8CLK - chains A and D of the 4 polymer chains in the assembly; structure by electron microscopy, 3.50 A resolution.

# Chain A
Protein: General transcription factor 3C polypeptide 1
Source organism: Homo sapiens
UniProtKB: Q12789 (TF3C1_HUMAN); residue numbers follow UniProt; this construct covers 1-2109
Sequence (2158 residues; numbered 1 to 2158; the number before each row is that of its first residue):
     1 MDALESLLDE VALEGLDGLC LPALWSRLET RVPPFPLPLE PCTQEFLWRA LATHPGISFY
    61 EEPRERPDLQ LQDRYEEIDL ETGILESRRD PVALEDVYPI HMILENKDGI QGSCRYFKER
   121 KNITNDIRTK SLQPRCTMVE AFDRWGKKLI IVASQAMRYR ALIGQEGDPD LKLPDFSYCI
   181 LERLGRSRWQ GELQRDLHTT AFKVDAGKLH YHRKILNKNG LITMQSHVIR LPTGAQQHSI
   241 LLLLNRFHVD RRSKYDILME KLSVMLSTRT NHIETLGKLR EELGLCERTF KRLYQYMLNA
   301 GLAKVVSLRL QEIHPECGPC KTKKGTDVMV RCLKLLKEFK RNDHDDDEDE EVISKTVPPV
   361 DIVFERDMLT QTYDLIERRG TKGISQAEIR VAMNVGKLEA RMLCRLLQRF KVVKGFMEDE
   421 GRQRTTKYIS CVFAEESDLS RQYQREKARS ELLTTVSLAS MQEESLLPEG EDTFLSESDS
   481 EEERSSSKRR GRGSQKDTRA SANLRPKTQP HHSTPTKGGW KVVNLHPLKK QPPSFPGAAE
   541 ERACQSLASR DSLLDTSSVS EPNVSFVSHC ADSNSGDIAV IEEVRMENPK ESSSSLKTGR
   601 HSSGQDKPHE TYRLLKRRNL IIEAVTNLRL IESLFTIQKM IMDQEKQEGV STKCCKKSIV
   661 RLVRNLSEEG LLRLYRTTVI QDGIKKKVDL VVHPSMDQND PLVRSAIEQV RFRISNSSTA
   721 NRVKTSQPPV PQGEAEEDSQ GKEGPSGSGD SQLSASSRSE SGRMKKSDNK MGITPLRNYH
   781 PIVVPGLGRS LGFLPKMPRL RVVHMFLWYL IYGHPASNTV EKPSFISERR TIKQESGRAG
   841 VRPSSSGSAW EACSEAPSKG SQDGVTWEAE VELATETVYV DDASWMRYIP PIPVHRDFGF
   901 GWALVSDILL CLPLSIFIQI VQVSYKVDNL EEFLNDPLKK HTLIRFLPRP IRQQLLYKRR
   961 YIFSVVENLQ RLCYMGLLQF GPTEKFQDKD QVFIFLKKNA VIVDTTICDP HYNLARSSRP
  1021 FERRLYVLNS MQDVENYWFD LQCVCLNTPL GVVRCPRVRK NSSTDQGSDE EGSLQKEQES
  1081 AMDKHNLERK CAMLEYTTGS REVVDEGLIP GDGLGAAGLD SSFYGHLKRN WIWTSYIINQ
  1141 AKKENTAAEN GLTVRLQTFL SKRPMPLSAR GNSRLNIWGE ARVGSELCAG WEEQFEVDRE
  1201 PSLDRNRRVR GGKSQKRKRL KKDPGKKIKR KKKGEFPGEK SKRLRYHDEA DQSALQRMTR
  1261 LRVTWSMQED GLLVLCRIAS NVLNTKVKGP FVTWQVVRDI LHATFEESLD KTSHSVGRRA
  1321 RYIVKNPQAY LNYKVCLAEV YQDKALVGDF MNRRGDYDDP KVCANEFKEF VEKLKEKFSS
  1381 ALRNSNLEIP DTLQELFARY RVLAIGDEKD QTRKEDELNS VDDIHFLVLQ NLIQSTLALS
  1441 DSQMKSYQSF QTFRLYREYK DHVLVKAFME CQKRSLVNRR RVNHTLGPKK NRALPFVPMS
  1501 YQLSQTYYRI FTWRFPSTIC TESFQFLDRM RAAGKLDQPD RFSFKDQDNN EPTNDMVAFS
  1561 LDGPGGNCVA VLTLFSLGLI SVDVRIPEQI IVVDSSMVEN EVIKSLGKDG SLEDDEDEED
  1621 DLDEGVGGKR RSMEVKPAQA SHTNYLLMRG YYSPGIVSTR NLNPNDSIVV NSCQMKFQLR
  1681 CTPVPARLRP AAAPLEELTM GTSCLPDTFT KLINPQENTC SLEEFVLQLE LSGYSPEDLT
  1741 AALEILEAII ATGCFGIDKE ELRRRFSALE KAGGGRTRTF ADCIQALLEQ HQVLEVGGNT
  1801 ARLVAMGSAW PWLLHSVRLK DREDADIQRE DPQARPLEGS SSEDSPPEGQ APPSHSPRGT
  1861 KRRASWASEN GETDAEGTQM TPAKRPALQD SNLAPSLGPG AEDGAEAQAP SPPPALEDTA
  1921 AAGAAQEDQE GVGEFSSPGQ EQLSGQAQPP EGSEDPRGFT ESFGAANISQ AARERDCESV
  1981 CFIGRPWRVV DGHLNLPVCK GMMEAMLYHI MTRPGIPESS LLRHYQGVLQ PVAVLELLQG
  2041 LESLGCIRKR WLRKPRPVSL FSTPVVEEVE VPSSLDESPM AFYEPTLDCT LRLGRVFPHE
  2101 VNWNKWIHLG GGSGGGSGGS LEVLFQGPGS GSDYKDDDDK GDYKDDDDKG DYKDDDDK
Unresolved in the structure: 1-1261, 1484-1494, 1599-1668, 1820-1975, 2110-2158
Sequence notes: expression tag (2110-2158)
Curated features (UniProtKB/Swiss-Prot):
  - modified residue (Phosphoserine): Ser-667, Ser-739, Ser-1062, Ser-1068, Ser-1253, Ser-1611, Ser-1632, Ser-1653, Ser-1856, Ser-1865, Ser-1868, Ser-1896, Ser-1911, Ser-1969
  - cross-link (Glycyl lysine isopeptide (Lys-Gly)): Lys-529 (interchain with G-Cter in SUMO2), Lys-770 (interchain with G-Cter in SUMO2), Lys-833 (interchain with G-Cter in SUMO2), Lys-1142 (interchain with G-Cter in SUMO2)

# Chain D
Protein: General transcription factor 3C polypeptide 3
Source organism: Homo sapiens
UniProtKB: Q9Y5Q9 (TF3C3_HUMAN); numbering as in UniProt (aligned over 1-886)
Sequence (886 residues; row label = number of the first residue in the row):
     1 MSGFSPELID YLEGKISFEE FERRREERKT REKKSLQEKG KLSAEENPDD SEVPSSSGIN
    61 STKSQDKDVN EGETSDGVRK SVHKVFASML GENEDDEEEE EEEEEEEEEE ETPEQPTAGD
   121 VFVLEMVLNR ETKKMMKEKR PRSKLPRALR GLMGEANIRF ARGEREEAIL MCMEIIRQAP
   181 LAYEPFSTLA MIYEDQGDME KSLQFELIAA HLNPSDTEEW VRLAEMSLEQ DNIKQAIFCY
   241 TKALKYEPTN VRYLWERSSL YEQMGDHKMA MDGYRRILNL LSPSDGERFM QLARDMAKSY
   301 YEANDVTSAI NIIDEAFSKH QGLVSMEDVN IAAELYISNK QYDKALEIIT DFSGIVLEKK
   361 TSEEGTSEEN KAPENVTCTI PDGVPIDITV KLMVCLVHLN ILEPLNPLLT TLVEQNPEDM
   421 GDLYLDVAEA FLDVGEYNSA LPLLSALVCS ERYNLAVVWL RHAECLKALG YMERAAESYG
   481 KVVDLAPLHL DARISLSTLQ QQLGQPEKAL EALEPMYDPD TLAQDANAAQ QELKLLLHRS
   541 TLLFSQGKMY GYVDTLLTML AMLLKVAMNR AQVCLISSSK SGERHLYLIK VSRDKISDSN
   601 DQESANCDAK AIFAVLTSVL TKDDWWNLLL KAIYSLCDLS RFQEAELLVD SSLEYYSFYD
   661 DRQKRKELEY FGLSAAILDK NFRKAYNYIR IMVMENVNKP QLWNIFNQVT MHSQDVRHHR
   721 FCLRLMLKNP ENHALCVLNG HNAFVSGSFK HALGQYVQAF RTHPDEPLYS FCIGLTFIHM
   781 ASQKYVLRRH ALIVQGFSFL NRYLSLRGPC QESFYNLGRG LHQLGLIHLA IHYYQKALEL
   841 PPLVVEGIEL DQLDLRRDIA YNLSLIYQSS GNTGMAQTLL YTYCSI
Unresolved in the structure: 1-418, 450-455, 599-603
Curated features (UniProtKB/Swiss-Prot):
  - modified residue: Ser-2 (N-acetylserine), Ser-43 (Phosphoserine), Ser-282 (Phosphoserine)

# Chain A / chain D interface
Contacting residue pairs (84; chain A residue first):
  Asp-1540(A) with Asn-801(D)
  Phe-1542(A) with Ser-798(D); Phe-799(D), hydrophobic; Arg-802(D)
  Phe-1544(A) with Arg-761(D)
  Leu-1561(A) with Arg-788(D), hydrogen bond (backbone-side chain); Ala-791(D), hydrophobic
  Asp-1562(A) with Arg-788(D)
  Gly-1563(A) with His-790(D)
  Gly-1565(A) with His-790(D)
  Cys-1568(A) with His-790(D); Ile-793(D), hydrophobic
  Val-1571(A) with Val-794(D), hydrophobic
  Leu-1572(A) with Ile-793(D), hydrophobic; Phe-797(D); Leu-826(D), hydrophobic; Leu-829(D), hydrophobic
  Phe-1575(A) with Phe-797(D), hydrophobic; Ser-798(D); Asn-801(D)
  Ser-1576(A) with Tyr-833(D)
  Val-1584(A) with Ser-798(D); Phe-799(D), hydrophobic
  Ile-1586(A) with Arg-761(D), hydrogen bond (backbone-side chain); Phe-799(D), hydrophobic
  Pro-1587(A) with Arg-761(D), hydrogen bond (backbone-side chain)
  Ile-1591(A) with Lys-750(D)
  Val-1593(A) with His-751(D)
  Asp-1594(A) with Gln-755(D), hydrogen bond
  Met-1597(A) with Leu-723(D), hydrophobic
  Val-1598(A) with His-751(D)
  Val-1669(A) with Lys-750(D)
  Val-1670(A) with Lys-750(D); Met-780(D), hydrophobic
  Ser-1672(A) with Ala-791(D); Gln-795(D), hydrogen bond
  Cys-1673(A) with Gln-795(D), hydrogen bond (backbone-side chain)
  Met-1675(A) with Val-794(D), hydrophobic; Gln-795(D)
  Phe-1677(A) with Val-794(D), hydrophobic
  Ala-1686(A) with Pro-809(D), hydrophobic; Phe-814(D)
  Arg-1687(A) with Asn-801(D); Leu-804(D); Ser-805(D)
  Leu-1688(A) with Phe-814(D), hydrophobic; His-832(D); Tyr-833(D), hydrophobic
  Met-2011(A) with Ile-827(D); His-828(D)
  Thr-2012(A) with Ile-827(D)
  Arg-2013(A) with Ser-870(D)
  Pro-2014(A) with Ile-827(D); Ile-831(D), hydrophobic; Ile-866(D); Ser-870(D), hydrogen bond (backbone-side chain)
  Gly-2015(A) with Tyr-867(D); Ser-870(D); Asn-872(D), hydrogen bond (backbone-side chain)
  Ile-2016(A) with Ser-870(D)
  Pro-2017(A) with Ser-870(D); Gly-871(D)
  Arg-2048(A) with Gln-835(D), hydrogen bond
  Arg-2050(A) with Gln-835(D); Tyr-867(D)
  Leu-2052(A) with Gly-874(D); Met-875(D), hydrophobic
  Pro-2064(A) with Gln-877(D); Tyr-881(D)
  Val-2066(A) with Gly-874(D); Gln-877(D); Thr-878(D); Tyr-881(D), hydrophobic
  Met-2080(A) with Asn-872(D)
  Phe-2082(A) with Asn-872(D); Met-875(D), hydrophobic
  Glu-2084(A) with Ile-831(D); Gln-835(D), hydrogen bond; Tyr-867(D), hydrogen bond
  Pro-2085(A) with His-828(D); His-832(D), hydrogen bond (backbone-side chain)
  Thr-2086(A) with His-832(D)
  Leu-2087(A) with Leu-829(D); His-832(D), hydrogen bond (backbone-side chain)
Also at the interface, not in a pair above, chain A (56 interface residues in all): Phe-1515, Ser-1543, Phe-1559, Val-1569, Val-1582, Ile-1590, Ser-1596, Glu-2067, Glu-2068
Also at the interface, not in a pair above, chain D (45 interface residues in all): Leu-753, Gly-754, Phe-760, Leu-792, Leu-821, Lys-836

# Overview
Chain A and chain D form an interface of 56 and 45 residues respectively; the contacts include 13 hydrogen
bonds. Polar pairs include Leu-1561(A)/Arg-788(D), Ile-1586(A)/Arg-761(D) and Pro-1587(A)/Arg-761(D).
Here chain A is General transcription factor 3C polypeptide 1 and chain D is General transcription factor 3C
polypeptide 3, both from Homo sapiens. Entry 8CLK (TFIIIC TauA complex) was determined by electron microscopy
(same publication as 8CLI, 8CLJ and 8CLL).
